Entry 1NU6 (X-ray diffraction, 2.10 A resolution); this record covers chains A and B.

[Chain A (and B)]
Name: Dipeptidyl peptidase IV
Source organism: Homo sapiens
Notes: EC 3.4.14.5; chain B of this document is another copy of the same molecule, construct and numbering; everything in this record applies to it too
UniProt: P27487 (DPP4_HUMAN); residue numbers follow UniProt; this construct covers 39-766
Sequence (728 residues; row label = number of the first residue in the row):
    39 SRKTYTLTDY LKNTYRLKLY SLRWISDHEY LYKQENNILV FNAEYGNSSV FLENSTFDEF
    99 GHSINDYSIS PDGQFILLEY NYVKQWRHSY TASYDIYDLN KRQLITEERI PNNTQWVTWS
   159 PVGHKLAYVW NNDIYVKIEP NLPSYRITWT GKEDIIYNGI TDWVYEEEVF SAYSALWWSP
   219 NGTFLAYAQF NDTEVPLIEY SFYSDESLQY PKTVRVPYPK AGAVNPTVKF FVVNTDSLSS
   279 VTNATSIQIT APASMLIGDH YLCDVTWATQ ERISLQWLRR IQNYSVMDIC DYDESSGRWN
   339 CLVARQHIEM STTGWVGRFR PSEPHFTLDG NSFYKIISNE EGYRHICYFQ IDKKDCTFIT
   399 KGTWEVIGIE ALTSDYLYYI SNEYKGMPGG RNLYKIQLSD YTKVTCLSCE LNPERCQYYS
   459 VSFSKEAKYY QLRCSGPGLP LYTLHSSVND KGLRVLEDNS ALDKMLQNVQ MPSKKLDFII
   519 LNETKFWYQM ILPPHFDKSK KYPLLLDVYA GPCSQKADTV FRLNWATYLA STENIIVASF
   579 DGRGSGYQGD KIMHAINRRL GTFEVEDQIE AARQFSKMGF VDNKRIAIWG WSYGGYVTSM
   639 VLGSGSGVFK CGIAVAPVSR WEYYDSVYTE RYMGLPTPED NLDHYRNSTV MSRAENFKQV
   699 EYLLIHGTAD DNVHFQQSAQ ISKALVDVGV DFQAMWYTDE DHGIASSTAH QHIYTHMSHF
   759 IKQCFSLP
Disulfides: Cys-328/Cys-339, Cys-385/Cys-394, Cys-444/Cys-447, Cys-454/Cys-472, Cys-649/Cys-762
Covalent attachments: N-acetylglucosamine (NAG) linked to Asn-85, Asn-150, Asn-229, Asn-281
Metal / ion sites: Hg2+ site 1 near Cys-301 (its only coordinating residue here); Hg2+ site 2: Arg-356, Pro-550, Cys-551, Tyr-670
What the authors report for this chain:
  - catalytic residues: Ser-630, Asp-708, His-740
  - contacts within the chain: Arg-61/Asp-104 (salt bridge), Arg-61/Tyr-105 (backbone contact), Arg-125/Glu-205 (salt bridge), Asp-708/His-740 (hydrogen bond), Asp-708/Val-711 (backbone contact), Asp-708/Asn-710 (backbone contact), Ser-630/His-740
  - Hg2+ coordination: Cys-301, Cys-551
  - post-translational modification sites: Asn-85, Asn-92, Asn-150, Asn-229, Asn-281
  - self-association interface (contacts with another copy of this molecule): Asp-230 to Asn-263
  - binding site for N-acetylglucosamine: Asn-85, Asn-150, Asn-229, Asn-281

[How chain A and chain B interact]
Contacting residue pairs - 106 pairs, chain A then chain B:
  Pro-234(A) / Tyr-248(B)
  Leu-235(A) / Tyr-248(B)
  Ile-236(A) / Pro-249(B)
  Glu-237(A) / Ser-239(B)
  Glu-237(A) / Thr-251(B)  hydrogen bond
  Tyr-238(A) / Ser-239(B)
  Ser-239(A) / Glu-237(B)
  Ser-239(A) / Tyr-238(B)
  Tyr-241(A) / Phe-713(B)
  Tyr-241(A) / Gln-714(B)
  Tyr-241(A) / Ala-717(B)  hydrophobic
  Tyr-241(A) / Gln-718(B)  hydrogen bond (backbone-side chain)
  Ser-242(A) / Gln-718(B)  hydrogen bond (backbone-side chain)
  Ser-242(A) / Lys-721(B)  hydrogen bond (backbone-side chain)
  Asp-243(A) / Gln-718(B)  hydrogen bond (backbone-side chain)
  Asp-243(A) / Lys-721(B)  salt bridge
  Glu-244(A) / Arg-658(B)  salt bridge
  Glu-244(A) / Tyr-661(B)  hydrogen bond (backbone-side chain)
  Glu-244(A) / Thr-687(B)
  Glu-244(A) / Met-689(B)
  Glu-244(A) / Gln-718(B)
  Ser-245(A) / Arg-658(B)
  Leu-246(A) / Tyr-661(B)
  Leu-246(A) / Gln-714(B)  hydrogen bond (backbone-side chain)
  Gln-247(A) / Lys-258(B)
  Gln-247(A) / Ala-259(B)
  Gln-247(A) / Glu-660(B)
  Gln-247(A) / Tyr-661(B)
  Gln-247(A) / Gln-714(B)  hydrogen bond (backbone-side chain)
  Tyr-248(A) / Pro-234(B)
  Tyr-248(A) / Leu-235(B)
  Tyr-248(A) / Tyr-256(B)  hydrogen bond (side chain-backbone)
  Tyr-248(A) / Pro-257(B)
  Tyr-248(A) / Lys-258(B)  hydrogen bond (side chain-backbone)
  Tyr-248(A) / Ala-261(B)
  Pro-249(A) / Gln-714(B)
  Thr-251(A) / Glu-237(B)  hydrogen bond
  Tyr-256(A) / Tyr-248(B)  hydrogen bond (backbone-side chain)
  Pro-257(A) / Tyr-248(B)
  Lys-258(A) / Gln-247(B)
  Lys-258(A) / Tyr-248(B)  hydrogen bond (backbone-side chain)
  Ala-259(A) / Gln-247(B)  hydrogen bond (backbone-side chain)
  Ala-261(A) / Tyr-248(B)
  Arg-658(A) / Glu-244(B)  salt bridge
  Arg-658(A) / Ser-245(B)
  Glu-660(A) / Gln-247(B)  hydrogen bond (backbone-side chain)
  Tyr-661(A) / Glu-244(B)  hydrogen bond (side chain-backbone)
  Tyr-661(A) / Leu-246(B)
  Tyr-661(A) / Gln-247(B)
  Met-689(A) / Glu-244(B)
  Leu-702(A) / Trp-734(B)  hydrophobic
  Phe-713(A) / Tyr-241(B)
  Phe-713(A) / Trp-734(B)
  Gln-714(A) / Tyr-241(B)
  Gln-714(A) / Leu-246(B)  hydrogen bond (side chain-backbone)
  Gln-714(A) / Gln-247(B)  hydrogen bond (side chain-backbone)
  Gln-714(A) / Pro-249(B)
  Ser-716(A) / Trp-734(B)
  Ala-717(A) / Trp-734(B)
  Ala-717(A) / Thr-736(B)  hydrogen bond (backbone-side chain)
  Gln-718(A) / Tyr-241(B)  hydrogen bond (side chain-backbone)
  Gln-718(A) / Ser-242(B)  hydrogen bond (side chain-backbone)
  Gln-718(A) / Asp-243(B)  hydrogen bond (side chain-backbone)
  Gln-718(A) / Glu-244(B)
  Ser-720(A) / Trp-734(B)  hydrogen bond
  Ser-720(A) / Thr-736(B)  hydrogen bond
  Lys-721(A) / Ser-242(B)  hydrogen bond (side chain-backbone)
  Lys-721(A) / Thr-736(B)
  Lys-721(A) / Asp-737(B)  salt bridge
  Val-724(A) / Tyr-735(B)  hydrophobic
  Val-724(A) / Thr-746(B)
  Val-724(A) / Ala-747(B)  hydrophobic
  Val-724(A) / His-750(B)
  Asp-725(A) / Thr-746(B)  hydrogen bond
  Val-728(A) / His-750(B)  hydrogen bond (backbone-side chain)
  Asp-729(A) / His-750(B)  salt bridge
  Asp-729(A) / His-754(B)  salt bridge
  Asp-729(A) / His-757(B)  salt bridge
  Phe-730(A) / Met-733(B)  hydrophobic
  Phe-730(A) / His-750(B)
  Phe-730(A) / His-754(B)
  Ala-732(A) / Ala-732(B)
  Ala-732(A) / Met-733(B)  hydrophobic
  Met-733(A) / Phe-730(B)
  Met-733(A) / Trp-734(B)
  Trp-734(A) / Leu-702(B)  hydrophobic
  Trp-734(A) / Phe-713(B)
  Trp-734(A) / Ser-716(B)
  Trp-734(A) / Ser-720(B)  hydrogen bond
  Trp-734(A) / Ala-732(B)  hydrophobic
  Trp-734(A) / Met-733(B)
  Trp-734(A) / Trp-734(B)  hydrophobic
  Tyr-735(A) / Val-724(B)  hydrophobic
  Thr-736(A) / Ala-717(B)
  Thr-736(A) / Ser-720(B)
  Thr-746(A) / Val-724(B)
  Thr-746(A) / Asp-725(B)
  Ala-747(A) / Val-724(B)  hydrophobic
  His-750(A) / Val-724(B)
  His-750(A) / Val-728(B)  hydrogen bond (side chain-backbone)
  His-750(A) / Asp-729(B)  salt bridge
  His-750(A) / Phe-730(B)
  His-754(A) / Asp-729(B)  salt bridge
  His-754(A) / Phe-730(B)
  His-754(A) / Gln-731(B)
  His-757(A) / Asp-729(B)
Interface residues without a listed pair, chain A (51 interface residues in all): Arg-253, Thr-687, Leu-723
Interface residues without a listed pair, chain B (53 interface residues in all): Ile-236, Arg-253, Leu-723

[In short]
The interface between chain A and chain B involves 51 residues on one side and 53 on the other; the contacts
include 29 hydrogen bonds and 9 salt bridges. Polar contacts include Asp-243(A)/Lys-721(B),
Glu-244(A)/Arg-658(B) and Lys-721(A)/Asp-737(B). The paper reports catalytic residues Ser-630(A), Asp-708(A)
and His-740(A); a binding site for N-acetylglucosamine at Asn-85(A), Asn-150(A) and Asn-229(A) among others.
Both chains are Dipeptidyl peptidase IV (Homo sapiens). Entry 1NU6 (Crystal structure of human Dipeptidyl
Peptidase IV (DPP-IV)) was determined by X-ray diffraction (same publication as 1NU8).
